1HBN - chains A and F of the 6 polymer chains in the assembly; structure by X-ray diffraction, 1.16 A resolution.

== Chain A ==
Name: Methyl-coenzyme M reductase I alpha subunit
Source organism: Methanothermobacter thermautotrophicus
Reference sequence: P11558 (MCRA_METTM); residues 2-550 here correspond to UniProt positions 1-549 (UniProt number = residue number - 1)
Sequence (549 residues; each row starts with the number of its first residue):
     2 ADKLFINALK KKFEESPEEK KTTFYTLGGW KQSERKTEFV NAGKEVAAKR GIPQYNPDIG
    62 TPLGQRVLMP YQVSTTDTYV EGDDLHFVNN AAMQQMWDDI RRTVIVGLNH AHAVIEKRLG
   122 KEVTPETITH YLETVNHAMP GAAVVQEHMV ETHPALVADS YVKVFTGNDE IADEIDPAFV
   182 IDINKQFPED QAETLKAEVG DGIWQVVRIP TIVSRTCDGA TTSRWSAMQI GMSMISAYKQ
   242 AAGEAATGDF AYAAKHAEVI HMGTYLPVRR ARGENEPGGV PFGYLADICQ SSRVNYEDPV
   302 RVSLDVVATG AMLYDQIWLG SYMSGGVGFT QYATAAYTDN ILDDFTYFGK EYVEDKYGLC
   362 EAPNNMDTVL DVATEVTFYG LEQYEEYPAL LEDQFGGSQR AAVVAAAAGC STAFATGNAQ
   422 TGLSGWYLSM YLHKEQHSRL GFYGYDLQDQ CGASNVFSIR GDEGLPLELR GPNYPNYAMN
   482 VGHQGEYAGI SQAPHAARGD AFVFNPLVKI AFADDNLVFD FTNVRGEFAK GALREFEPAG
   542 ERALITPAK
Unresolved in the structure: 550
Sequence notes: modified residue (257, 271, 400, 445, 452)
Modified residues: H257 (n1-methylated histidine; MHS); R271 (5-methyl-arginine; AGM); Q400 (2-methyl-glutamine; MGN); G445 (thioglycin; GL3); C452 (s-methylcysteine; SMC)
UniProt features mapped onto this chain:
  - binding site (coenzyme B): R271
Ion coordination: Na+ site 1: K11, F14; Na+ site 2: I60, T62; Mg2+: E117, V124; factor 430 Ni: Q147 (together with 1-thioethanesulfonic acid); Zn2+: C218 (shared with 1 residue of chain D); Na+ site 3: R270 (together with glycerol); Na+ site 4: A544, T547, P548
Residues lining bound ligands:
  - 1-thioethanesulfonic acid (COM): Y333, F443, Y444, G445
  - factor 430 (F43), molecule 1: A143, A144, V145, V146, Q147, M150, V151, M229, Q230, M233, I236, A243, G244
  - factor 430 (F43), molecule 2: G326, G327, V328, G329, F330, T331, Q332, Y333, F396, G397, Q400, G442, F443
  - Coenzyme B (TP7), molecule 1: R225, K256, H257
  - Coenzyme B (TP7), molecule 2: R270, R271, L320, M324, S325, F330, F443, A479, M480, N481, V482

== Chain F ==
Name: Methyl-coenzyme M reductase I gamma subunit
Source organism: Methanothermobacter thermautotrophicus
Reference sequence: P11562 (MCRG_METTM); residues 2-249 here correspond to UniProt positions 1-248 (UniProt number = residue number - 1)
Sequence (248 residues; row label = number of the first residue in the row):
     2 AQYYPGTTKV AQNRRNFCNP EYELEKLREI SDEDVVKILG HRAPGEEYPS VHPPLEEMDE
    62 PEDAIREMVE PIDGAKAGDR VRYIQFTDSM YFAPAQPYVR SRAYLCRYRG ADAGTLSGRQ
   122 IIETRERDLE KISKELLETE FFDPARSGVR GKSVHGHSLR LDEDGMMFDM LRRQIYNKDT
   182 GRVEMVKNQI GDELDEPVDL GEPLDEETLM EKTTIYRVDG EAYRDDVEAV EIMQRIHVLR
   242 SQGGFNLE
Unresolved in the structure: 249
Ion coordination: Mg2+ site 1 near E30 (its only coordinating residue here); Mg2+ site 2: E34, D35
Residues lining bound ligands: factor 430 (F43): L117, S118, G119, R120, K153, S154, V155, H156, G157, H158

== Interface between chain A and chain F ==
Contacting residue pairs (21; chain A residue first):
  K118(A) with V52(F)
  R119(A) with R81(F)
  L120(A) with R81(F), hydrogen bond (backbone-side chain); R83(F)
  V146(A) with S154(F), hydrogen bond (backbone-side chain); M171(F)
  Q147(A) with M171(F)
  E148(A) with H156(F); F169(F); M171(F)
  K240(A) with D193(F), salt bridge
  Q241(A) with I191(F)
  A242(A) with Y84(F), hydrophobic; G152(F)
  A243(A) with R120(F), hydrogen bond (backbone-side chain); G152(F), hydrogen bond (backbone-backbone); K153(F)
  G244(A) with R120(F), hydrogen bond (backbone-side chain)
  E245(A) with R83(F), salt bridge; E124(F)
  A246(A) with E124(F), hydrogen bond (backbone-side chain)
Other interface residues (no listed pair), chain A (15 interface residues in all): G121, H149
Other interface residues (no listed pair), chain F (16 interface residues in all): S51, I122

== Overview ==
The interface between chain A and chain F involves 15 residues on one side and 16 on the other, with 6
hydrogen bonds and 2 salt bridges. Polar contacts include K240(A)-D193(F), E245(A)-R83(F) and L120(A)-R81(F).
Chain A is Methyl-coenzyme M reductase I alpha subunit and chain F is Methyl-coenzyme M reductase I gamma
subunit, both from Methanothermobacter thermautotrophicus; the structure, Methyl-coenzyme M reductase, was
determined by X-ray diffraction, deposited together with 1HBM, 1HBO and 1HBU.
